Entry 7YSV (electron microscopy, 8.01 A resolution (very low resolution: no residue pairs are listed; an interface is given only as per-side residue counts)); this record covers chains C and D of the 4 polymer chains in the assembly.

# Chain C (and D)
Protein: Glutamate receptor
From: Rattus norvegicus
Notes: chain D of this document is another copy of the same molecule, construct and numbering; everything in this record applies to it too
UniProtKB: A0A0G2K830 (A0A0G2K830_RAT); residues 1-837 here correspond to UniProt positions 35-871 (UniProt number = residue number + 34)
Amino-acid sequence (841 residues; each row starts with the number of its first residue):
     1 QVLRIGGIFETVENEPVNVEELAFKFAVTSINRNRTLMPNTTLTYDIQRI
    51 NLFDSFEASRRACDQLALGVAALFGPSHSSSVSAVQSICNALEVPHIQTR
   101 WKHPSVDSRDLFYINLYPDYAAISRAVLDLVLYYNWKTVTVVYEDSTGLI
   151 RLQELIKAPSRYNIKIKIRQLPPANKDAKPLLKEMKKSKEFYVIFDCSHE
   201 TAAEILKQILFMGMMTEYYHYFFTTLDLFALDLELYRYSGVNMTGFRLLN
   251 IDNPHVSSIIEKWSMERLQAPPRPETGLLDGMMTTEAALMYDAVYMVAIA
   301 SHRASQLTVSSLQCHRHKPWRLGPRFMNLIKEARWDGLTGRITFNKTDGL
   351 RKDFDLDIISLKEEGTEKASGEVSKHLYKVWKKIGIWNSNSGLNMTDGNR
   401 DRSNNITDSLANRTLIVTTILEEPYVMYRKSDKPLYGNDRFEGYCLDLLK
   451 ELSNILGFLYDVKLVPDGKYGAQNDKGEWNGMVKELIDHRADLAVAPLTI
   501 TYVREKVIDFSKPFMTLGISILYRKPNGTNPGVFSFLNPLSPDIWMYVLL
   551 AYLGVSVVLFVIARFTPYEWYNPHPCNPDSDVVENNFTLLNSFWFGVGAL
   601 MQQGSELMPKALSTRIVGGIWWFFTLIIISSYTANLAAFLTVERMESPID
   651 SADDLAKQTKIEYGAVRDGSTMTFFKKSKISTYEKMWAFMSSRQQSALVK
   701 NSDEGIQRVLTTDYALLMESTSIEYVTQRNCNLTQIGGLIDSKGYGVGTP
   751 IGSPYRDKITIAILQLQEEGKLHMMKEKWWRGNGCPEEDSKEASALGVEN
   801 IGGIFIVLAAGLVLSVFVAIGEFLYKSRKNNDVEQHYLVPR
Not modelled in the structure: 365-380, 528-648, 787-841
Differences from the reference sequence: engineered mutation Y552 (Cys586 in A0A0G2K830), V557 (Cys591 in A0A0G2K830); expression tag (838-841)
Disulfide bonds: C63-C314, C731-C785

# Chain C / chain D interface
At this resolution (8 A) residue pairs are not listed: 41 residues of chain C and 40 of chain D lie at the interface.

# Summary
41 residues of chain C and 40 residues of chain D are in contact.
Both chains are Glutamate receptor (Rattus norvegicus). Entry 7YSV (GluK1-1a extracellular domain captured in
SYM2081 bound desensitized state) was determined by electron microscopy, deposited together with 8GPR and
7YSJ.
